Entry 6PSU (electron microscopy, 3.90 A resolution); this record covers chains H and J of the 10 polymer chains in the assembly.

[Chain H]
Protein: DNA-directed RNA polymerase subunit alpha
Organism: Escherichia coli
Notes: EC 2.7.7.6
UniProtKB: P0A7Z4 (RPOA_ECOLI); residue numbers follow UniProt; this construct covers 1-329
Amino-acid sequence (329 residues; numbered 1 to 329; the number before each row is that of its first residue):
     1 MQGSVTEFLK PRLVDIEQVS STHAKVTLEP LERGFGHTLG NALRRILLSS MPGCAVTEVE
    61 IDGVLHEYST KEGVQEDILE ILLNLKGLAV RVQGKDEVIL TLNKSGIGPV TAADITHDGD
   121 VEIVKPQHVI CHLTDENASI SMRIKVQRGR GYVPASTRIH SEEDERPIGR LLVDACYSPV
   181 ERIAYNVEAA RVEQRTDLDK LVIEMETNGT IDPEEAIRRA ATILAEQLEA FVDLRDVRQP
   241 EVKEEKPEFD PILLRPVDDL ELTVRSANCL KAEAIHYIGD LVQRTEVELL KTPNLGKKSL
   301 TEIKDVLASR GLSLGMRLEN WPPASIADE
Disordered / not traced: 1-3, 159-170, 233-329
Swiss-Prot annotation at these positions:
  - region: Glu-162 to Glu-165 (Required for interaction with Crp at class II promoters)
  - modified residue: Arg-265 (ADP-ribosylarginine), Lys-297 (N6-acetyllysine), Lys-298 (N6-acetyllysine)
  - mutagenesis: Arg-45 (R45C: In rpoA112; temperature-sensitive, blocks RNA polymerase assembly), Glu-162 to Glu-165 (5-fold decrease in CRP-class II promoter-dependent transcription), Glu-165 (E165K: 5-fold decrease in CRP-class II promoter-dependent transcription), Arg-191 (R191C: In rpoA101; temperature-sensitive)

[Chain J]
Protein: DNA-directed RNA polymerase subunit beta'
Organism: Escherichia coli
Notes: EC 2.7.7.6
UniProtKB: P0A8T7 (RPOC_ECOLI); residue numbers follow UniProt; this construct covers 2-1407
Amino-acid sequence (1430 residues; row label = number of the first residue in the row):
     1 VKDLLKFLKA QTKTEEFDAI KIALASPDMI RSWSFGEVKK PETINYRTFK PERDGLFCAR
    61 IFGPVKDYEC LCGKYKRLKH RGVICEKCGV EVTQTKVRRE RMGHIELASP TAHIWFLKSL
   121 PSRIGLLLDM PLRDIERVLY FESYVVIEGG MTNLERQQIL TEEQYLDALE EFGDEFDAKM
   181 GAEAIQALLK SMDLEQECEQ LREELNETNS ETKRKKLTKR IKLLEAFVQS GNKPEWMILT
   241 VLPVLPPDLR PLVPLDGGRF ATSDLNDLYR RVINRNNRLK RLLDLAAPDI IVRNEKRMLQ
   301 EAVDALLDNG RRGRAITGSN KRPLKSLADM IKGKQGRFRQ NLLGKRVDYS GRSVITVGPY
   361 LRLHQCGLPK KMALELFKPF IYGKLELRGL ATTIKAAKKM VEREEAVVWD ILDEVIREHP
   421 VLLNRAPTLH RLGIQAFEPV LIEGKAIQLH PLVCAAYNAD FDGDQMAVHV PLTLEAQLEA
   481 RALMMSTNNI LSPANGEPII VPSQDVVLGL YYMTRDCVNA KGEGMVLTGP KEAERLYRSG
   541 LASLHARVKV RITEYEKDAN GELVAKTSLK DTTVGRAILW MIVPKGLPYS IVNQALGKKA
   601 ISKMLNTCYR ILGLKPTVIF ADQIMYTGFA YAARSGASVG IDDMVIPEKK HEIISEAEAE
   661 VAEIQEQFQS GLVTAGERYN KVIDIWAAAN DRVSKAMMDN LQTETVINRD GQEEKQVSFN
   721 SIYMMADSGA RGSAAQIRQL AGMRGLMAKP DGSIIETPIT ANFREGLNVL QYFISTHGAR
   781 KGLADTALKT ANSGYLTRRL VDVAQDLVVT EDDCGTHEGI MMTPVIEGGD VKEPLRDRVL
   841 GRVTAEDVLK PGTADILVPR NTLLHEQWCD LLEENSVDAV KVRSVVSCDT DFGVCAHCYG
   901 RDLARGHIIN KGEAIGVIAA QSIGEPGTQL TMRTFHIGGA ASRAAAESSI QVKNKGSIKL
   961 SNVKSVVNSS GKLVITSRNT ELKLIDEFGR TKESYKVPYG AVLAKGDGEQ VAGGETVANW
  1021 DPHTMPVITE VSGFVRFTDM IDGQTITRQT DELTGLSSLV VLDSAERTAG GKDLRPALKI
  1081 VDAQGNDVLI PGTDMPAQYF LPGKAIVQLE DGVQISSGDT LARIPQESGG TKDITGGLPR
  1141 VADLFEARRP KEPAILAEIS GIVSFGKETK GKRRLVITPV DGSDPYEEMI PKWRQLNVFE
  1201 GERVERGDVI SDGPEAPHDI LRLRGVHAVT RYIVNEVQDV YRLQGVKIND KHIEVIVRQM
  1261 LRKATIVNAG SSDFLEGEQV EYSRVKIANR ELEANGKVGA TYSRDLLGIT KASLATESFI
  1321 SAASFQETTR VLTEAAVAGK RDELRGLKEN VIVGRLIPAG TGYAYHQDRM RRRAAGEAPA
  1381 APQVTAEDAS ASLAELLNAG LGGSDNELEL EVLFQGPSSG HHHHHHHHHH
Disordered / not traced: 1-15, 938-947, 1127-1132, 1376-1430
Construct notes: expression tag (1, 1408-1430)
Ion coordination: Zn2+ site 1: Cys-70, Cys-85, Cys-88; Mg2+: Asp-460, Asp-462, Asp-464; Zn2+ site 2: Cys-888, Cys-895, Cys-898
Ligand contacts: chapso (1N7): Thr-931, Phe-935, Ile-937, Leu-1243, Gln-1244
Swiss-Prot annotation at these positions:
  - binding site (Zn(2+)): Cys-70, Cys-72, Cys-85, Cys-88, Cys-814, Cys-888, Cys-895, Cys-898
  - binding site (Mg(2+)): Asp-460, Asp-462, Asp-464
  - modified residue: Lys-983 (N6-acetyllysine)
  - mutagenesis: Gln-504 (Q504P: Resistant to antibiotics salinamide A and B), Asn-690 (N690D: Resistant to antibiotics salinamide A and B), Met-697 (M697V: Resistant to antibiotics salinamide A and B), Ala-735 (A735T: Resistant to antibiotics salinamide A and B), Arg-738 (R738C/H/P/S: Resistant to antibiotics salinamide A and B), Ala-748 (A748E: Resistant to antibiotics salinamide A and B), Pro-758 (P758S/T: Resistant to antibiotics salinamide A and B), Phe-763 (F763C: Resistant to antibiotics salinamide A and B), Ser-775 (S775A: Resistant to antibiotics salinamide A and B), Ala-779 (A779T/V: Resistant to antibiotics salinamide A and B), Arg-780 (R780C: Resistant to antibiotics salinamide A and B), Gly-782 (G782A/C: Resistant to antibiotics salinamide A and B), 1 further mutagenesis entry in UniProt

[Interface between chain H and chain J]
Contacting residue pairs (26; chain H residue first):
  Arg-44(H) with Arg-538(J)
  Leu-48(H) with Ser-539(J)
  Leu-79(H) with Leu-569(J), hydrophobic
  Glu-80(H) with Arg-551(J), salt bridge; Leu-569(J)
  Leu-83(H) with Leu-527(J); Thr-528(J); Arg-551(J)
  Asn-84(H) with Arg-551(J)
  Lys-86(H) with Val-526(J); Glu-532(J)
  Tyr-152(H) with Glu-532(J), hydrogen bond; Arg-535(J); Leu-536(J), hydrophobic; Leu-541(J), hydrophobic
  Asp-174(H) with Met-525(J)
  Cys-176(H) with Glu-532(J); Arg-535(J), hydrogen bond
  Val-180(H) with Arg-535(J)
  Glu-181(H) with Arg-535(J), hydrogen bond (backbone-side chain)
  Arg-182(H) with Lys-531(J); Met-581(J)
  Arg-191(H) with Asp-413(J), salt bridge
  Thr-196(H) with Lys-370(J); Glu-443(J)
  Glu-206(H) with Lys-531(J), salt bridge
Other interface residues (no listed pair), chain H (18 interface residues in all): Pro-154, Gln-194
Other interface residues (no listed pair), chain J (19 interface residues in all): Trp-409, Leu-441

[Overview]
Chain H and chain J form an interface of 18 and 19 residues respectively; the contacts include 3 hydrogen
bonds and 3 salt bridges. Polar pairs include Glu-80(H)/Arg-551(J), Arg-191(H)/Asp-413(J) and
Glu-206(H)/Lys-531(J). Bound to chain J: chapso.
Here chain H is DNA-directed RNA polymerase subunit alpha and chain J is DNA-directed RNA polymerase subunit
beta', both from Escherichia coli. Entry 6PSU (Escherichia coli RNA polymerase promoter unwinding intermediate
(TRPi2) with TraR and rpsT P2 promoter) was determined by electron microscopy (same publication as 6PSQ, 6PSR,
6PSS, 6PST, 6PSV and 6PSW).
